2ZII - chains B and D of the 4 polymer chains in the assembly; structure by X-ray diffraction, 3.05 A resolution.

Chain B (and D):
Name: Vacuolar protein sorting-associated protein 74
Organism: Saccharomyces cerevisiae
Notes: engineered mutation(s): deletion of amino acids 1-59; chain D of this document is another copy of the same molecule, construct and numbering; everything in this record applies to it too
Reference sequence: Q06385 (VPS74_YEAST); residue numbers follow UniProt; this construct covers 60-345
Amino-acid sequence (288 residues; row label = number of the first residue in the row):
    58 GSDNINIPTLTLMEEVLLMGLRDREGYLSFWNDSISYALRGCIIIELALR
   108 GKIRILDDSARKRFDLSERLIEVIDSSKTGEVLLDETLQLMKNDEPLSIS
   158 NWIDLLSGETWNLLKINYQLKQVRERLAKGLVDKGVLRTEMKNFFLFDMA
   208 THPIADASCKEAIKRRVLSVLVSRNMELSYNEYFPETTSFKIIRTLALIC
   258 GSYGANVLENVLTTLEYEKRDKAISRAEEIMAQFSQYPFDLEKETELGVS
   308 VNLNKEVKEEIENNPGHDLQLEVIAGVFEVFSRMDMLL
Not modelled in the structure: 58-61, 343-345 (chain D: 58-61, 345)
Construct notes: expression tag (58-59)
What the authors report for this chain:
  - mutagenesis - F201DEL/F202DEL/L203DEL/F204DEL: abolished localization to Kre2p-GFP
  - post-translational modification sites: Ser86 (proposed by the authors, not directly observed)

Chain B / chain D interface:
Residue-residue contacts - 28 pairs, chain B then chain D:
  Arg79(B) - Tyr94(D)  hydrogen bond
  Arg79(B) - Asp161(D)  salt bridge
  Arg79(B) - Glu166(D)
  Arg79(B) - Met343(D)
  Asp80(B) - Glu166(D)
  Asp80(B) - Thr167(D)
  Asp80(B) - Trp168(D)  hydrogen bond (side chain-backbone)
  Arg81(B) - Gly165(D)  hydrogen bond (side chain-backbone)
  Arg81(B) - Glu166(D)
  Arg81(B) - Thr167(D)  hydrogen bond (side chain-backbone)
  Arg81(B) - Trp168(D)
  Glu82(B) - Leu344(D)
  Gly83(B) - Met343(D)
  Gly83(B) - Leu344(D)  hydrogen bond (backbone-backbone)
  Tyr84(B) - Met343(D)  hydrogen bond (backbone-backbone)
  Glu218(B) - Trp168(D)
  Thr270(B) - Glu125(D)
  Thr271(B) - Asn158(D)  hydrogen bond
  Tyr274(B) - Asp115(D)
  Tyr274(B) - Arg118(D)
  Tyr274(B) - Phe121(D)  hydrophobic
  Tyr274(B) - Arg126(D)
  Tyr274(B) - Leu127(D)  hydrogen bond (side chain-backbone)
  Arg277(B) - Phe121(D)
  Arg277(B) - Glu125(D)  hydrogen bond (side chain-backbone)
  Arg277(B) - Leu127(D)
  Asp278(B) - Arg120(D)  salt bridge
  Asp278(B) - Phe121(D)
Also at the interface, not in a pair above, chain B (15 interface residues in all): Leu85, Ala214, Leu272
Also at the interface, not in a pair above, chain D (20 interface residues in all): Ala117, Ser155, Asn169, Asp342

In short:
15 residues of chain B and 20 residues of chain D are in contact, with 9 hydrogen bonds and 2 salt bridges.
Polar contacts include Arg79(B)-Asp161(D), Asp278(B)-Arg120(D) and Arg79(B)-Tyr94(D). From the paper:
F201DEL/F202DEL/L203DEL/F204DEL of chain B abolish localization to Kre2p-GFP; a modification site at Ser86(B).
Both chains are Vacuolar protein sorting-associated protein 74 (Saccharomyces cerevisiae). Entry 2ZII (Crystal
Structure of Yeast Vps74-N-term Truncation Variant) was determined by X-ray diffraction (same publication as
2ZIH).
